Entry 4X1K (X-ray diffraction, 3.50 A resolution); this record covers chains A and E of the 5 polymer chains in the assembly.

[Chain A]
Molecule: Tubulin alpha chain
From: Ovis aries
Reference sequence: D0VWZ0 (D0VWZ0_SHEEP); residues 1-451 here = UniProt positions 1-451
Chain sequence (451 residues; numbered 1 to 451; the number before each row is that of its first residue):
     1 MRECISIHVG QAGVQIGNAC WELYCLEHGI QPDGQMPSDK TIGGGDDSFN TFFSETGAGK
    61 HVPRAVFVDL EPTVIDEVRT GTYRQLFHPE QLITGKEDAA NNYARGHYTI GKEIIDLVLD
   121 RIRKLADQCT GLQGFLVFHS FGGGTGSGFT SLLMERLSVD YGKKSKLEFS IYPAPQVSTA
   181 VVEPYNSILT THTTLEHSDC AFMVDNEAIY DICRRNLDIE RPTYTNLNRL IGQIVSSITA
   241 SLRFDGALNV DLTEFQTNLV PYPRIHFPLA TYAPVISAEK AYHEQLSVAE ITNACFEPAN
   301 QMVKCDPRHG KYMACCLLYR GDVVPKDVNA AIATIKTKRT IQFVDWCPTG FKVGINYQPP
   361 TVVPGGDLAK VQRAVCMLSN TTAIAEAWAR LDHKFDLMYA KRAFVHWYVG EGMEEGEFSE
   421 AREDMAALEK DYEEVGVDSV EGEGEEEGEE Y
Not modelled in the structure: 1, 39-45, 438-451
Ligand contacts:
  - GTP (guanosine-5'-triphosphate): Gly10, Gln11, Ala12, Gln15, Ile16, Asp69, Leu70, Glu71, Val74, Asp98, Asn101, Ser140, Gly143, Gly144, Thr145, Gly146, Ile171, Pro173, Val177, Ser178, Glu183, Asn206, Tyr224, Asn228, Ile231
  - colchicine (LOC; N-[(7S)-1,2,3,10-tetramethoxy-9-oxo-6,7-dihydro-5H-benzo[d]heptalen-7-yl]ethanamide): Asn101, Ser178, Thr179, Ala180, Val181

[Chain E]
Molecule: Stathmin-4
From: Rattus norvegicus
Reference sequence: P63043 (STMN4_RAT); residues 5-145 here correspond to UniProt positions 49-189 (UniProt number = residue number + 44)
Chain sequence (142 residues; numbered 4 to 145; the number before each row is that of its first residue):
     4 ADMEVIELNK ATSGQSWEVI LKPPSFDGVP EFNASLPRRR DPSLEEIQKK LEAAEERRKY
    64 QEAELLKHLA EKREHEREVI QKAIEENNNF IKMAKEKLAQ KMESNKENRE AHLAAMLERL
   124 QEKDKHAEEV RKNKELKEEA SR
Not modelled in the structure: 4-8, 35-44, 142-145
Construct notes: expression tag (4); engineered mutation Ala14 (Cys58 in P63043), Trp20 (Phe64 in P63043)
UniProt features mapped onto this chain:
  - modified residue: Ser46 (Phosphoserine)

[Interface between chain A and chain E]
Pairs across the interface - 73 pairs, chain A then chain E:
  Asp46(A) - Ser16(E)  hydrogen bond
  Tyr108(A) - Leu54(E)  hydrophobic
  Tyr108(A) - Ala57(E)  hydrophobic
  Tyr108(A) - Arg61(E)  hydrogen bond (backbone-side chain)
  Thr109(A) - Arg61(E)
  Lys112(A) - Leu54(E)  hydrogen bond (side chain-backbone)
  Lys112(A) - Glu55(E)
  Lys112(A) - Glu58(E)  salt bridge
  Glu155(A) - Ile50(E)
  Val159(A) - Pro45(E)
  Val159(A) - Ser46(E)
  Val159(A) - Leu47(E)  hydrophobic
  Val159(A) - Ile50(E)  hydrophobic
  Asp160(A) - Leu47(E)
  His197(A) - Pro45(E)
  Asp245(A) - Ala14(E)
  Asp245(A) - Thr15(E)  hydrogen bond (backbone-side chain)
  Asp245(A) - Ser16(E)  hydrogen bond (backbone-backbone)
  Asp245(A) - Gly17(E)
  Gly246(A) - Ala14(E)
  Gly246(A) - Ser16(E)
  Gly246(A) - Gly17(E)
  Ala247(A) - Asn12(E)
  Ala247(A) - Lys13(E)
  Ala247(A) - Ala14(E)
  Ala247(A) - Gly17(E)
  Ala247(A) - Gln18(E)
  Ala247(A) - Ser19(E)
  Leu248(A) - Gln18(E)
  Leu248(A) - Ser19(E)
  Pro325(A) - Gln18(E)
  Pro325(A) - Trp20(E)  hydrophobic
  Val328(A) - Trp20(E)  hydrophobic
  Asn329(A) - Trp20(E)  hydrogen bond
  Asn329(A) - Val22(E)
  Lys336(A) - Leu24(E)
  Asp345(A) - Pro27(E)
  Asp345(A) - Ser28(E)  hydrogen bond (backbone-backbone)
  Asp345(A) - Phe29(E)
  Trp346(A) - Pro27(E)
  Trp346(A) - Phe29(E)  hydrophobic
  Trp346(A) - Val32(E)
  Pro348(A) - Lys25(E)
  Pro348(A) - Pro27(E)
  Thr349(A) - Ile23(E)
  Thr349(A) - Leu24(E)  hydrogen bond (backbone-backbone)
  Thr349(A) - Lys25(E)  hydrogen bond (side chain-backbone)
  Gly350(A) - Val22(E)
  Gly350(A) - Leu24(E)
  Phe351(A) - Trp20(E)
  Phe351(A) - Glu21(E)
  Phe351(A) - Val22(E)  hydrogen bond (backbone-backbone)
  Phe351(A) - Leu24(E)  hydrophobic
  Lys352(A) - Glu21(E)
  Val353(A) - Ser19(E)
  Val353(A) - Trp20(E)  hydrogen bond (backbone-backbone)
  Val353(A) - Val22(E)  hydrophobic
  Gly354(A) - Gln18(E)
  Ile355(A) - Gly17(E)
  Ile355(A) - Gln18(E)  hydrogen bond (backbone-backbone)
  Ile355(A) - Trp20(E)  hydrophobic
  Asn356(A) - Ser16(E)  hydrogen bond (side chain-backbone)
  Tyr357(A) - Thr15(E)
  Tyr357(A) - Ser16(E)
  Tyr357(A) - Gly17(E)
  Tyr357(A) - Gln18(E)  hydrogen bond
  Gly410(A) - Arg61(E)
  Gly410(A) - Gln64(E)
  Glu411(A) - Arg61(E)  hydrogen bond (backbone-side chain)
  Gly412(A) - Ala57(E)
  Gly412(A) - Arg60(E)  hydrogen bond (backbone-side chain)
  Gly412(A) - Arg61(E)
  Glu414(A) - Arg60(E)  salt bridge
Also at the interface, not in a pair above, chain A (42 interface residues in all): His107, Leu152, Arg156, Ser158, Phe244, Ile332, Cys347, Gln358, Val409, Met413
Also at the interface, not in a pair above, chain E (30 interface residues in all): Pro26

[In short]
42 residues of chain A and 30 residues of chain E are in contact; the contacts include 16 hydrogen bonds and 2
salt bridges. Polar contacts include Lys112(A)-Glu58(E), Glu414(A)-Arg60(E) and Asp46(A)-Ser16(E). Chain A
binds GTP and colchicine.
Chain A is Tubulin alpha chain (Ovis aries) and chain E is Stathmin-4 (Rattus norvegicus); the structure,
Discovery of cytotoxic Dolastatin 10 analogs with N-terminal modifications, was determined by X-ray
diffraction together with 4X1I, 4X1Y and 4X20 from the same study.
